PDB entry 4D00 | X-ray diffraction, 2.50 A resolution | chains B and C of the 6 polymer chains in the assembly

[Chain B]
Molecule: Haemagglutinin HA1
Organism: Influenza virus A/JIANGXI- DONGHU/346/2013 (H10N8)
Notes: fragment: ha2 of trypsin released ectodomain, residues 1-183
Amino-acid sequence (183 residues; row label = number of the first residue in the row):
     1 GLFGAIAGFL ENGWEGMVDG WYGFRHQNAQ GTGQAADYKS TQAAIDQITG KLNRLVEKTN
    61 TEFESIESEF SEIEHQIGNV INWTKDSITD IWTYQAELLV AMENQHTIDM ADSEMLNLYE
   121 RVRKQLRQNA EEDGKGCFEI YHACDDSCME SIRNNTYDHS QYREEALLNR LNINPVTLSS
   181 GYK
Disordered / not traced: 176-183
Disulfide bonds: Cys144-Cys148
Covalently attached groups: N-acetylglucosamine (NAG) linked to Asn82
Bound ions: Ni2+ site 1: Glu64 (together with N-acetylglucosamine) (shared with 1 residue of chain A; 1 residue of chain F); Ni2+ site 2: Asn79 (together with N-acetylglucosamine) (shared with Glu104(C) of chain C; 1 residue of chain D)

[Chain C]
Molecule: Haemagglutinin HA1
Organism: Influenza virus A/JIANGXI- DONGHU/346/2013 (H10N8)
Notes: fragment: ha1 of trypsin released ectodomain, residues -2-323
Amino-acid sequence (326 residues; row label = number of the first residue in the row; numbers below 1 keep their minus sign (Ala-2 is residue -2)):
    -2 ADPDKICLGH HAVANGTIVK TLTNEQEEVT NATETVESTG INRLCMKGRK HKDLGNCHPI
    58 GMLIGTPACD LHLTGMWDTL IERENAIAYC YPGATVNVEA LRQKIMESGG INKISTGFTY
   118 GSSINSAGTT RACMRNGGNS FYAELKWLVS KSKGQNFPQT TNTYRNTDTA EHLIMWGIHH
   178 PSSTQEKNDL YGTQSLSISV GSSTYRNNFV PVVGARPQVN GQSGRIDFHW TLVQPGDNIT
   238 FSHNGGLIAP SRVSKLIGRG LGIQSDAPID NNCESKCFWR GGSINTRLPF QNLSPRTVGQ
   298 CPKYVNRRSL MLATGMRNVP ELIQGR
Disordered / not traced: 319-323
Disulfide bonds: Cys42-Cys270, Cys54-Cys66, Cys87-Cys130, Cys274-Cys298
Covalently attached groups: N-acetylglucosamine (NAG) linked to Asn28, Asn235
Bound ions: Ni2+: Glu104 (together with N-acetylglucosamine) (shared with Asn79(B) of chain B; 1 residue of chain D)

[Interface between chain B and chain C]
Pairs across the interface (10; chain B residue first):
  Glu72(B) - Leu229(C)
  Glu74(B) - Ala97(C)
  His75(B) - Ala97(C)
  His75(B) - Lys101(C)
  His75(B) - Glu104(C)  salt bridge
  Gln76(B) - Glu96(C)
  Gln76(B) - Ala97(C)
  Asn79(B) - Gln100(C)  hydrogen bond
  Asn79(B) - Glu104(C)  hydrogen bond
  Asp90(B) - Lys300(C)  salt bridge

[In short]
The interface between chain B and chain C involves 6 residues on one side and 7 on the other, with 2 hydrogen
bonds and 2 salt bridges. Polar contacts include His75(B)-Glu104(C), Asp90(B)-Lys300(C) and
Asn79(B)-Gln100(C). Covalently linked N-acetylglucosamine: at Asn82(B).
Chain B is Haemagglutinin HA1 and chain C is Haemagglutinin HA1, both from Influenza virus A/JIANGXI-
DONGHU/346/2013 (H10N8); the structure, Haemagglutinin of H10N8 Influenza Virus Isolated from Humans in
Complex with Human Receptor Analogue 6'SLN, was determined by X-ray diffraction together with 4CYV, 4CYW, 4CYZ
and 4CZ0 from the same study.
